Entry 2Y5S (X-ray diffraction, 1.95 A resolution); this record covers chains A and B.

[Chain A (and B)]
Name: Dihydropteroate synthase
Organism: Burkholderia cenocepacia
Notes: EC 2.5.1.15; chain B of this document is another copy of the same molecule, construct and numbering; everything in this record applies to it too
UniProt: B4E5F5 (B4E5F5_BURCJ); residues 1-292 here = UniProt positions 1-292
Chain sequence (294 residues; numbered -1 to 292; the number before each row is that of its first residue; numbers below 1 keep their minus sign (Gly-1 is residue -1)):
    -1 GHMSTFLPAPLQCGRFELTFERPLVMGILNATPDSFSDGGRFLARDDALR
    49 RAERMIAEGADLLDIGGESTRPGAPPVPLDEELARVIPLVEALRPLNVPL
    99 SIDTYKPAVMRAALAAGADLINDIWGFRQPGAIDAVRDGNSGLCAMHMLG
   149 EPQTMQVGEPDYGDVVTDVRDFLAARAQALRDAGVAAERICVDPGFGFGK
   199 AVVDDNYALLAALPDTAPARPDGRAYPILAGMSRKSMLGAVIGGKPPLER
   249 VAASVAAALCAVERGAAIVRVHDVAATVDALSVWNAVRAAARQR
Not modelled in the structure: -1 to 2, 32-41 (chain B: -1 to 1, 32-41)
Differences from the reference sequence: expression tag (-1 to 0); cloning artifact (3)
Small-molecule neighbours: 7,8-dihydropteroate (78H): Thr68, Arg69, Pro70, Asp101, Asn120, Ile122, Cys142, Met144, Asp191, Phe194, Gly195, Phe196, Leu227, Gly229, Lys233, Ser234, Arg268
Reported in the primary citation:
  - binding site for 7,8-dihydropteroate: Thr68, Asp101, Asn120, Ile122, Met144, Asp191, Gly195, Phe196, Lys233, Ser234, Met235, Arg268
  - contacts within the chain: Asp62-Asn120, Asp62-Arg268 (salt bridge), Thr68-Asp101, Gly229-Lys233 (backbone contact), Cys258-Arg262 (covalent link)

[Interface between chain A and chain B]
Pairs across the interface (46; chain A residue first):
  Asp162(A) - Arg292(B)  salt bridge
  Val164(A) - Arg292(B)
  Tyr205(A) - Ala284(B)  hydrophobic
  Tyr205(A) - Val285(B)
  Tyr205(A) - Ala288(B)
  Ala206(A) - Ala288(B)
  Leu208(A) - Val285(B)  hydrophobic
  Ala209(A) - Val285(B)
  Ala209(A) - Ala289(B)
  Ala210(A) - Arg292(B)
  Val239(A) - Ser280(B)  hydrogen bond (backbone-side chain)
  Val239(A) - Val281(B)  hydrophobic
  Val239(A) - Ala284(B)  hydrophobic
  Ile240(A) - Asp277(B)
  Lys243(A) - Asp277(B)  salt bridge
  Ala250(A) - Ala274(B)
  Ala251(A) - Val281(B)  hydrophobic
  Ala254(A) - Leu257(B)  hydrophobic
  Ala254(A) - Ala278(B)
  Ala254(A) - Val281(B)  hydrophobic
  Ala255(A) - Val281(B)
  Leu257(A) - Ala254(B)  hydrophobic
  Leu257(A) - Leu257(B)  hydrophobic
  Cys258(A) - Val285(B)  hydrophobic
  Arg262(A) - Glu261(B)  salt bridge
  Arg262(A) - Val285(B)
  Ala274(A) - Ala250(B)
  Asp277(A) - Ile240(B)
  Asp277(A) - Lys243(B)  salt bridge
  Ala278(A) - Ala254(B)  hydrophobic
  Ser280(A) - Val239(B)  hydrogen bond (side chain-backbone)
  Val281(A) - Ala251(B)
  Val281(A) - Ala254(B)  hydrophobic
  Ala284(A) - Tyr205(B)  hydrophobic
  Ala284(A) - Val239(B)  hydrophobic
  Val285(A) - Tyr205(B)  hydrophobic
  Val285(A) - Leu208(B)  hydrophobic
  Val285(A) - Ala209(B)
  Val285(A) - Cys258(B)  hydrophobic
  Val285(A) - Arg262(B)
  Ala288(A) - Tyr205(B)
  Ala288(A) - Ala206(B)
  Ala289(A) - Ala209(B)
  Arg292(A) - Asp162(B)  salt bridge
  Arg292(A) - Val164(B)
  Arg292(A) - Ala210(B)
Interface residues without a listed pair, chain A (30 interface residues in all): Leu236, Glu247, Glu261
Interface residues without a listed pair, chain B (30 interface residues in all): Leu236, Glu247, Ala255

[Summary]
Chain A and chain B each contribute 30 residues to their interface; the contacts include 2 hydrogen bonds and
5 salt bridges. Polar pairs include Asp162(A)-Arg292(B), Lys243(A)-Asp277(B) and Arg262(A)-Glu261(B). The
paper reports a binding site for 7,8-dihydropteroate at Thr68(A), Asp101(A) and Asn120(A) among others;
contacts within the chain involving Asp62(A), Asn120(A) and Arg268(A) among others.
Both chains are Dihydropteroate synthase (Burkholderia cenocepacia). Entry 2Y5S (Crystal structure of
Burkholderia cenocepacia dihydropteroate synthase complexed with 7,8-dihydropteroate) was determined by X-ray
diffraction together with 2Y5J from the same study.
